Entry 7V9J (electron microscopy, 8.00 A resolution (low resolution: residue-level contacts below are approximate; hydrogen-bond / salt-bridge calls are withheld)); this record covers chains G and I of the 26 polymer chains in the assembly.

== Chain G ==
Name: Histone H2A type 1-B/E
Source organism: Homo sapiens
UniProtKB: P04908 (H2A1B_HUMAN); residues 0-129 here correspond to UniProt positions 1-130 (UniProt number = residue number + 1)
Amino-acid sequence (130 residues; row label = number of the first residue in the row; numbering starts at 0):
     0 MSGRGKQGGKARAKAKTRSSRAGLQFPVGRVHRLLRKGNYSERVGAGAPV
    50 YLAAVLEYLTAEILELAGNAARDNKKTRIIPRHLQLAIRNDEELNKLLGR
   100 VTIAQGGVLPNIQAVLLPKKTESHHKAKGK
Unresolved in the structure: 0-9
Curated features (UniProtKB/Swiss-Prot):
  - modified residue: Ser1 (N-acetylserine), Arg3 (Citrulline), Lys5 (N6-(2-hydroxyisobutyryl)lysine), Lys9 (N6-(2-hydroxyisobutyryl)lysine), Lys13 (N6-(beta-hydroxybutyryl)lysine), Lys36 (N6-(2-hydroxyisobutyryl)lysine), Lys74 (N6-(2-hydroxyisobutyryl)lysine), Lys75 (N6-(2-hydroxyisobutyryl)lysine), Lys95 (N6-(2-hydroxyisobutyryl)lysine), Gln104 (N5-methylglutamine), Lys118 (N6-(2-hydroxyisobutyryl)lysine), Lys119 (N6-crotonyllysine), Thr120 (Phosphothreonine), Lys125 (N6-crotonyllysine)
  - cross-link (Glycyl lysine isopeptide (Lys-Gly)): Lys13 (interchain with G-Cter in ubiquitin), Lys15 (interchain with G-Cter in ubiquitin), Lys119 (interchain with G-Cter in ubiquitin)

== Chain I ==
Molecule: 408-nt DNA strand
Source organism: Homo sapiens
Sequence (408 nucleotides; row label = number of the first residue in the row; numbers below 1 keep their minus sign (DT-2 is residue -2)):
    -2 TTAGGGTTAGGGTTAGGGTTAGGGTTAGGGTTAGGGTTAGGGTTAGGGTT
    48 AGGGTTAGGGTTAGGGTTAGGGTTAGGGTTAGGGTTAGGGTTAGGGTTAG
    98 GGTTAGGGTTAGGGTTAGGGTTAGGGTTAGGGTTAGGGTTAGGGTTAGGG
   148 TTAGGGTTAGGGTTAGGGTTAGGGTTAGGGTTAGGGTTAGGGTTAGGGTT
   198 AGGGTTAGGGTTAGGGTTAGGGTTAGGGTTAGGGTTAGGGTTAGGGTTAG
   248 GGTTAGGGTTAGGGTTAGGGTTAGGGTTAGGGTTAGGGTTAGGGTTAGGG
   298 TTAGGGTTAGGGTTAGGGTTAGGGTTAGGGTTAGGGTTAGGGTTAGGGTT
   348 AGGGTTAGGGTTAGGGTTAGGGTTAGGGTTAGGGTTAGGGTTAGGGTTAG
   398 GGTTAGGG
Unresolved in the structure: -2 to 0, 400-405

== Chain G / chain I interface ==
Residue-residue contacts (17):
  Thr16(G) - DA246(I)
  His31(G) - DT238(I)
  Arg35(G) - DT238(I)
  Glu41(G) - DT238(I)
  Arg42(G) - DG236(I)
  Arg42(G) - DG237(I)
  Arg42(G) - DT238(I)
  Val43(G) - DG237(I)
  Val43(G) - DT238(I)
  Gly44(G) - DG237(I)
  Ala45(G) - DG237(I)
  Thr76(G) - DT257(I)
  Arg77(G) - DT256(I)
  Arg77(G) - DT257(I)
  Lys119(G) - DG194(I)
  Lys119(G) - DG195(I)
  Ser122(G) - DG194(I)
Interface residues without a listed pair, chain G (15 interface residues in all): Arg29, Lys75, His124
Interface residues without a listed pair, chain I (12 interface residues in all): DT239, DG247, DG248, DA258

== In short ==
15 residues of chain G and 12 residues of chain I are in contact.
Here chain G is Histone H2A type 1-B/E and chain I is a 408-nt DNA strand, both from Homo sapiens. Entry 7V9J
(Telomeric trinucleosome) was determined by electron microscopy, deposited together with 7V90, 7V96, 7V9C,
7V9K, 7V9S and 7VA4.
